PDB entry 1HY2 | X-ray diffraction, 2.00 A resolution | chains D and H of the 8 polymer chains in the assembly

[Chain D]
Name: Streptavidin
Organism: Streptomyces avidinii
UniProt: P22629 (SAV_STRAV); residues 11-139 here correspond to UniProt positions 1-129 (UniProt number = residue number - 10)
Amino-acid sequence (129 residues; each row starts with the number of its first residue):
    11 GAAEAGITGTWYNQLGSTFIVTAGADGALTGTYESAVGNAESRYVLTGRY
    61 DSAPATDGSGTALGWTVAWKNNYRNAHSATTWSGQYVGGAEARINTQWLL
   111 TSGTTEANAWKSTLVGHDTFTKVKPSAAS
Not modelled in the structure: 11-12, 136-139

[Chain H]
Name: MP-1
Amino-acid sequence (12 residues; row label = number of the first residue in the row):
     2 CCHPQCGAAYSC
Disulfide bonds: C2-C7, C3-C13

[Chain D / chain H interface]
Residue-residue contacts (20):
  L25(D) - C7(H)  hydrophobic
  S27(D) - Q6(H)  hydrogen bond (side chain-backbone)
  S45(D) - G8(H)
  V47(D) - A10(H)  hydrophobic
  N49(D) - A10(H)  hydrogen bond (side chain-backbone)
  N49(D) - Y11(H)
  E51(D) - Y11(H)
  S52(D) - A9(H)
  S52(D) - A10(H)
  Y54(D) - P5(H)
  W79(D) - H4(H)
  W79(D) - P5(H)  hydrophobic
  W79(D) - Q6(H)
  R84(D) - C3(H)
  R84(D) - P5(H)
  R84(D) - S12(H)
  S88(D) - H4(H)  hydrogen bond
  T90(D) - Q6(H)  hydrogen bond
  W108(D) - Q6(H)
  L110(D) - Q6(H)
Interface residues without a listed pair, chain D (16 interface residues in all): A86, W92

[In short]
Chain D and chain H form an interface of 16 and 10 residues respectively; the contacts include 4 hydrogen
bonds. Polar pairs include S27(D)-Q6(H), N49(D)-A10(H) and S88(D)-H4(H).
Chain D is Streptavidin (Streptomyces avidinii) and chain H is MP-1; the structure, Miniprotein mp-1 complex
with streptavidin, was determined by X-ray diffraction.
